9LC0 - chains S and H of the 24 polymer chains in the assembly; structure by electron microscopy, 3.20 A resolution.

Chain S (and H):
Molecule: 30 kDa protein
From: Enterobacteria phage N4
Notes: chain H of this document is another copy of the same molecule, construct and numbering; everything in this record applies to it too
UniProtKB: A0MZE9 (A0MZE9_BPN4); numbering as in UniProt (aligned over 1-236)
Sequence (236 residues; each row starts with the number of its first residue):
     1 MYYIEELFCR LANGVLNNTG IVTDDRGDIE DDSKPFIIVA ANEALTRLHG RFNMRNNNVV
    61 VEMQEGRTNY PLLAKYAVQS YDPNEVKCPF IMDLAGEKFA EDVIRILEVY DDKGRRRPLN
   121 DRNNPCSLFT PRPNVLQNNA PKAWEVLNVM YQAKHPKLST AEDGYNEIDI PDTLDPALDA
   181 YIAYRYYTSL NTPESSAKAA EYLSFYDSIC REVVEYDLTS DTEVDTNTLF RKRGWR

Interface between chain S and chain H:
Residue-residue contacts - 45 pairs, chain S then chain H:
  Phe36(S) - Asn13(H)
  Phe36(S) - Gly14(H)
  Glu43(S) - Pro176(H)
  Thr46(S) - Asp172(H)
  Arg47(S) - Thr173(H)  hydrogen bond (side chain-backbone)
  Arg47(S) - Glu212(H)  salt bridge
  Gly50(S) - Leu218(H)
  Arg51(S) - Tyr216(H)
  Ile104(S) - Leu218(H)
  Arg105(S) - Tyr216(H)
  Arg105(S) - Asp217(H)
  Arg105(S) - Leu218(H)
  Arg105(S) - Ser220(H)
  Asn120(S) - Glu223(H)
  Asn120(S) - Val224(H)
  Asp121(S) - Asp225(H)
  Asp121(S) - Thr226(H)
  Arg122(S) - Glu108(H)  salt bridge
  Arg122(S) - Arg116(H)
  Arg122(S) - Glu223(H)
  Asn123(S) - Asp225(H)
  Asn123(S) - Thr226(H)
  Asn123(S) - Thr228(H)
  Pro131(S) - Met54(H)
  Pro131(S) - Arg55(H)
  Pro131(S) - Asn56(H)
  Arg132(S) - Met54(H)
  Pro133(S) - Met54(H)
  Lys154(S) - Asp172(H)
  Lys157(S) - Glu6(H)  salt bridge
  Tyr181(S) - Phe205(H)
  Tyr184(S) - Glu201(H)
  Tyr184(S) - Phe205(H)
  Arg185(S) - Val15(H)
  Thr188(S) - Lys198(H)  hydrogen bond (backbone-side chain)
  Thr188(S) - Glu201(H)  hydrogen bond
  Thr188(S) - Tyr202(H)
  Ser189(S) - Gly14(H)
  Ser189(S) - Asn17(H)
  Ser189(S) - Asn18(H)
  Leu190(S) - Asn18(H)  hydrogen bond (backbone-side chain)
  Asn191(S) - Asn18(H)
  Asn191(S) - Tyr187(H)  hydrogen bond
  Asn191(S) - Lys198(H)
  Ser196(S) - Lys198(H)
Interface residues without a listed pair, chain S (30 interface residues in all): Pro35, Val39, Leu73, Thr192, Leu203
Interface residues without a listed pair, chain H (33 interface residues in all): Met1, Arg10, Ile209, Val213

Summary:
Chain S and chain H form an interface of 30 and 33 residues respectively; the contacts include 5 hydrogen
bonds and 3 salt bridges. Polar pairs include Arg47(S)-Glu212(H), Arg122(S)-Glu108(H) and Lys157(S)-Glu6(H).
Both chains are 30 kDa protein (Enterobacteria phage N4). Entry 9LC0 (tail complex of mature phage N4) was
determined by electron microscopy, deposited together with 9LBZ, 9LC1 and 9LD7.
